6HW8 - chains Q and R of the 28 polymer chains in the assembly; structure by X-ray diffraction, 2.80 A resolution.

== Chain Q ==
Protein: Proteasome subunit alpha type-4
Source organism: Saccharomyces cerevisiae (strain ATCC 204508 / S288c)
Notes: EC 3.4.25.1
UniProt: P40303 (PSA4_YEAST); residues -1 to 252 here correspond to UniProt positions 1-254 (UniProt number = residue number + 2)
Amino-acid sequence (254 residues; each row starts with the number of its first residue; numbers below 1 keep their minus sign (Met-1 is residue -1)):
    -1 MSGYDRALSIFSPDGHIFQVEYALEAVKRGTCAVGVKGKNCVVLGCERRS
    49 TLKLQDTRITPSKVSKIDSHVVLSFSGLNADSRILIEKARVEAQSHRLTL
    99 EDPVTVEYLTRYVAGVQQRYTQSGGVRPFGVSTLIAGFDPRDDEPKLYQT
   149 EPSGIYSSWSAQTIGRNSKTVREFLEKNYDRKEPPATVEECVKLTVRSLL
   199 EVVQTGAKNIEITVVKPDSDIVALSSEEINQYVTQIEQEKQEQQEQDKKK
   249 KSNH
Disordered / not traced: -1 to 0, 241-252
Curated features (UniProtKB/Swiss-Prot):
  - modified residue: Thr58 (Phosphothreonine)

== Chain R ==
Protein: Proteasome subunit alpha type-5
Source organism: Saccharomyces cerevisiae (strain ATCC 204508 / S288c)
Notes: EC 3.4.25.1
UniProt: P32379 (PSA5_YEAST); residues -7 to 252 here correspond to UniProt positions 1-260 (UniProt number = residue number + 8)
Amino-acid sequence (260 residues; each row starts with the number of its first residue; numbers below 1 keep their minus sign (Met-7 is residue -7)):
    -7 MFLTRSEYDRGVSTFSPEGRLFQVEYSLEAIKLGSTAIGIATKEGVVLGV
    43 EKRATSPLLESDSIEKIVEIDRHIGCAMSGLTADARSMIEHARTAAVTHN
    93 LYYDEDINVESLTQSVCDLALRFGEGASGEERLMSRPFGVALLIAGHDAD
   143 DGYQLFHAEPSGTFYRYNAKAIGSGSEGAQAELLNEWHSSLTLKEAELLV
   193 LKILKQVMEEKLDENNAQLSCITKQDGFKIYDNEKTAELIKELKEKEAAE
   243 SPEEADVEMS
Disordered / not traced: -7 to 0, 118-124, 243-252

== Interface between chain Q and chain R ==
Pairs across the interface (62):
  Asp3(Q) - Glu117(R)
  Arg4(Q) - Asp1(R)
  Ala5(Q) - Val4(R)  hydrophobic
  Ala5(Q) - Glu117(R)
  Ala5(Q) - Ser127(R)
  Ser7(Q) - Ser127(R)
  Ser7(Q) - Arg128(R)
  Ile8(Q) - Gln15(R)
  Phe9(Q) - Gln15(R)
  Phe9(Q) - Tyr18(R)  hydrophobic
  Phe9(Q) - Ser19(R)
  Phe9(Q) - Ala22(R)  hydrophobic
  Phe9(Q) - Leu73(R)  hydrophobic
  Phe9(Q) - Arg128(R)
  Phe9(Q) - Pro129(R)
  Phe9(Q) - Gly131(R)
  Ser10(Q) - Tyr18(R)
  Pro11(Q) - Tyr18(R)  hydrophobic
  Pro11(Q) - Glu21(R)
  Asp12(Q) - Glu21(R)
  Gly13(Q) - Tyr18(R)
  Gly13(Q) - Glu21(R)
  Gly13(Q) - Ala22(R)
  His14(Q) - Leu25(R)
  Ile15(Q) - Leu73(R)  hydrophobic
  Ile15(Q) - Arg128(R)
  Lys35(Q) - Glu52(R)  salt bridge
  Gln116(Q) - Ala75(R)
  Gln116(Q) - Asp76(R)
  Thr119(Q) - Arg128(R)  hydrogen bond (backbone-side chain)
  Gln120(Q) - Met126(R)
  Gln120(Q) - Ser127(R)  hydrogen bond (backbone-backbone)
  Gln120(Q) - Arg128(R)
  Gln120(Q) - Phe130(R)
  Ser121(Q) - Ser127(R)
  Gly122(Q) - Ser127(R)
  Ser151(Q) - Ala75(R)
  Gly152(Q) - Ala75(R)
  Ile153(Q) - Thr74(R)
  Ile153(Q) - Ala75(R)
  Ser155(Q) - Leu51(R)
  Ser155(Q) - Ser55(R)
  Ser156(Q) - Leu51(R)
  Ser156(Q) - Glu52(R)  hydrogen bond
  Ser156(Q) - Ser55(R)  hydrogen bond (backbone-side chain)
  Trp157(Q) - Thr47(R)
  Trp157(Q) - Ser48(R)
  Trp157(Q) - Leu50(R)
  Trp157(Q) - Leu51(R)
  Trp157(Q) - Glu52(R)
  Ser158(Q) - Leu50(R)  hydrogen bond (backbone-backbone)
  Ser158(Q) - Glu52(R)  hydrogen bond
  Ala159(Q) - Leu50(R)
  Leu173(Q) - Leu50(R)  hydrophobic
  Glu174(Q) - Ser48(R)  hydrogen bond
  Glu174(Q) - Pro49(R)
  Glu174(Q) - Leu50(R)
  Tyr177(Q) - Leu50(R)  hydrophobic
  Arg179(Q) - Pro49(R)  hydrogen bond (side chain-backbone)
  Arg179(Q) - Leu50(R)
  Arg179(Q) - Leu51(R)  hydrogen bond (side chain-backbone)
  Arg179(Q) - Glu52(R)
Also at the interface, not in a pair above, chain Q (32 interface residues in all): Tyr154, Arg170
Also at the interface, not in a pair above, chain R (29 interface residues in all): Ser53, Glu57, Ser79

== Summary ==
32 residues of chain Q face 29 of chain R across their interface; the contacts include 9 hydrogen bonds and 1
salt bridge. Polar pairs include Lys35(Q)-Glu52(R), Thr119(Q)-Arg128(R) and Ser156(Q)-Glu52(R).
Chain Q is Proteasome subunit alpha type-4 and chain R is Proteasome subunit alpha type-5, both from
Saccharomyces cerevisiae (strain ATCC 204508 / S288c); the structure, Yeast 20S proteasome in complex with 39,
was determined by X-ray diffraction together with 6HTB, 6HTC, 6HTD, 6HTP, 6HTR, 6HUB and 30 further entries
from the same study.
